Entry 4LUD (X-ray diffraction, 2.85 A resolution); this record covers chain A.

== Chain A ==
Name: Tyrosine-protein kinase HCK
Source organism: Homo sapiens
Notes: EC 2.7.10.2
UniProtKB: P08631 (HCK_HUMAN); residues 86-531 here correspond to UniProt positions 81-526 (UniProt number = residue number - 5)
Chain sequence (454 residues; row label = number of the first residue in the row):
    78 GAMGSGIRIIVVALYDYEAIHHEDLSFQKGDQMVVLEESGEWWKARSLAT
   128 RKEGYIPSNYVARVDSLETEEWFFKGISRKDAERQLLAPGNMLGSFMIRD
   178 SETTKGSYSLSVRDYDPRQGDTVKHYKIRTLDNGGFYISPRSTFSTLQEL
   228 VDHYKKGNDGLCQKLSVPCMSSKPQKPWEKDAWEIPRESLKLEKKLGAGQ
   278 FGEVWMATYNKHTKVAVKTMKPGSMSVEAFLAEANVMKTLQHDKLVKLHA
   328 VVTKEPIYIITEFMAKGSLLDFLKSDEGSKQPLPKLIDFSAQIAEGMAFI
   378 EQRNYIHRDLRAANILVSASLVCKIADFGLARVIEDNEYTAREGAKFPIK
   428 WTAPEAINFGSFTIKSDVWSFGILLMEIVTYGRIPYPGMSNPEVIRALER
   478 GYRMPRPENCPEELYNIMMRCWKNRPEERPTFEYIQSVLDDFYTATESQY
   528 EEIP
Not modelled in the structure: 78-84, 141-143, 210-211, 300-302, 412-424, 471-474
Sequence notes: expression tag (78-85); engineered mutation Glu528 (Gln523 in P08631), Glu529 (Gln524 in P08631), Ile530 (Gln525 in P08631)
Modified / non-standard residues: Tyr527 (o-phosphotyrosine; PTR)
Metal / ion sites: Ca2+ site 1: Glu490 (shared with 2 residues of chain B); Ca2+ site 2: Glu524, Tyr527, Glu529 (shared with 1 residue of chain B)
Residues lining bound ligands: skf-86002 (SK8; 6-(4-fluorophenyl)-5-(pyridin-4-yl)-2,3-dihydroimidazo[2,1-b][1,3]thiazole): Leu273, Val281, Ala293, Val294, Lys295, Ile336, Thr338, Glu339, Phe340, Met341, Ser345, Asp348, Ala390, Leu393, Asp404
Curated features (UniProtKB/Swiss-Prot):
  - active site: Asp386 (Proton acceptor)
  - binding site (ATP): Leu273 to Val281, Lys295
  - modified residue: Thr207 (Phosphothreonine), Tyr214 (Phosphotyrosine), Tyr416 (Phosphotyrosine), Ser467 (Phosphoserine), Tyr527 (Phosphotyrosine)

== In short ==
Ligands of chain A: skf-86002. The Ca2+ site 2 is built by Glu524, Tyr527 and Glu529. From UniProt:
active-site residue Asp386 and 10 ATP-binding residues.
Chain A is Tyrosine-protein kinase HCK (Homo sapiens); the structure, Crystal Structure of HCK in complex with
the fluorescent compound SKF86002, was determined by X-ray diffraction (same publication as 4LUE).
